PDB entry 1IBW | X-ray diffraction, 3.20 A resolution | chains C and D of the 6 polymer chains in the assembly

[Chain C]
Molecule: Histidine decarboxylase beta chain
Source organism: Lactobacillus sp. 30A
Notes: EC 4.1.1.22; fragment: beta chain (residues 1-81)
UniProt: P00862 (DCHS_LACS3); residues 1-81 here correspond to UniProt positions 2-82 (UniProt number = residue number + 1)
Chain sequence (81 residues; each row starts with the number of its first residue):
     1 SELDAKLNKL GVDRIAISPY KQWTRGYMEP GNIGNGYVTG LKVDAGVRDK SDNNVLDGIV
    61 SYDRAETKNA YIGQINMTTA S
Differences from the reference sequence: engineered mutation Asn-53 (Asp54 in P00862), Asn-54 (Asp55 in P00862)
Curated features (UniProtKB/Swiss-Prot):
  - binding site (substrate): Asp-63, Ser-81
  - site: Ser-81 (Cleavage (non-hydrolytic))
Ligand contacts: histidine-methyl-ester (PVH): Ile-59, Tyr-62, Asp-63, Glu-66
What the authors report for this chain:
  - binding site for histidine-methyl-ester: Ile-59, Asp-63
  - mutagenesis - I59A: abolished catalytic activity (citing earlier work)

[Chain D]
Molecule: Histidine decarboxylase alpha chain
Source organism: Lactobacillus sp. 30A
Notes: fragment: alpha chain (residues 82-310)
UniProt: P00862 (DCHS_LACS3); residues 82-310 here correspond to UniProt positions 83-311 (UniProt number = residue number + 1)
Chain sequence (229 residues; row label = number of the first residue in the row):
    82 XFTGVQGRVI GYDILRSPEV DKAKPLFTET QWDGSELPIY DAKPLQDALV EYFGTEQDRR
   142 HYPAPGSFIV CANKGVTAER PKNDADMKPG QGYGVWSAIA ISFAKDPTKD SSMFVEDAGV
   202 WETPNEDELL EYLEGRRKAM AKSIAECGQD AHASFESSWI GFAYTMMEPG QIGNAITVAP
   262 YVSLPIDSIP GGSILTPDKD MEIMENLTMP EWLEKMGYKS LSANNALKY
Differences from the reference sequence: conflict PYR_82 (Ser83 in P00862)
Modified / non-standard residues: PYR (pyruvic acid) at position 82
Curated features (UniProtKB/Swiss-Prot):
  - active site: Glu-197 (Proton donor)
Glycans and other covalent adducts: histidine-methyl-ester (PVH) linked to PYR_82
Ligand contacts: histidine-methyl-ester (PVH): Phe-83, Ala-153, Asn-154, Lys-155, Phe-195, Val-196, Glu-197
What the authors report for this chain:
  - binding site for histidine-methyl-ester: Phe-195, Glu-197
  - catalytic residues: Glu-197 (citing earlier work)

[Interface between chain C and chain D]
Pairs across the interface - 165 pairs, chain C then chain D:
  Ser-1(C) with Glu-286(D), hydrogen bond (backbone-side chain)
  Leu-3(C) with Thr-189(D)
  Asp-4(C) with Arg-89(D), salt bridge; Glu-286(D)
  Val-12(C) with Val-86(D)
  Arg-14(C) with Val-86(D); Gln-87(D); Gly-88(D), hydrogen bond (side chain-backbone); Arg-89(D), hydrogen bond (backbone-side chain); Met-282(D); Glu-286(D), salt bridge
  Ile-15(C) with Pro-278(D), hydrophobic; Asp-279(D); Met-282(D), hydrophobic
  Ala-16(C) with Val-263(D); Ser-264(D); Leu-265(D), hydrogen bond (backbone-backbone); Met-282(D)
  Ile-17(C) with Ser-264(D); Leu-265(D); Ile-267(D), hydrophobic; Met-282(D), hydrophobic
  Ser-18(C) with Ser-264(D); Leu-265(D), hydrogen bond (backbone-backbone); Pro-266(D); Ile-267(D)
  Tyr-20(C) with Ala-145(D), hydrophobic; Pro-266(D)
  Lys-21(C) with Asp-268(D)
  Gln-22(C) with Arg-141(D), hydrogen bond (side chain-backbone); His-142(D), hydrogen bond (backbone-side chain); Pro-266(D); Asp-268(D), hydrogen bond (backbone-side chain)
  Trp-23(C) with Tyr-143(D), hydrogen bond; Ala-145(D); Pro-146(D); Pro-266(D)
  Thr-24(C) with Tyr-133(D); His-142(D), hydrogen bond (side chain-backbone); Tyr-143(D), hydrogen bond (side chain-backbone); Pro-144(D); Ala-145(D), hydrogen bond (backbone-backbone); Ser-264(D); Pro-266(D)
  Arg-25(C) with Ile-150(D); Tyr-262(D); Val-263(D); Ser-264(D), hydrogen bond (backbone-backbone)
  Gly-26(C) with Phe-149(D); Ile-150(D); Tyr-262(D)
  Tyr-27(C) with Gln-87(D), hydrogen bond; Tyr-262(D), hydrogen bond (backbone-backbone)
  Glu-29(C) with Ser-148(D); Phe-149(D), hydrogen bond (side chain-backbone)
  Asn-32(C) with Ser-264(D), hydrogen bond
  Ile-33(C) with Ile-275(D), hydrophobic
  Asn-35(C) with Gln-87(D), hydrogen bond (backbone-side chain)
  Gly-36(C) with Gln-87(D)
  Tyr-37(C) with Thr-84(D); Gly-85(D), hydrogen bond (side chain-backbone); Gln-87(D), hydrogen bond (backbone-backbone); Gly-88(D); Arg-89(D), hydrogen bond (backbone-backbone); Tyr-262(D), hydrophobic; Val-263(D)
  Val-38(C) with Arg-89(D); Ile-91(D), hydrophobic; Ile-95(D), hydrophobic; Pro-261(D); Tyr-262(D); Val-263(D), hydrogen bond (backbone-backbone); Leu-265(D), hydrophobic
  Thr-39(C) with Thr-84(D); Arg-89(D), hydrogen bond (backbone-backbone); Val-90(D); Ile-91(D), hydrogen bond (backbone-backbone); Phe-195(D); Ala-260(D); Pro-261(D), hydrogen bond (side chain-backbone); Tyr-262(D)
  Gly-40(C) with Val-259(D); Ala-260(D); Pro-261(D), hydrogen bond (backbone-backbone)
  Leu-41(C) with Ala-123(D), hydrophobic; Leu-126(D), hydrophobic; Gln-127(D); Leu-130(D); Ile-180(D), hydrophobic; Ile-182(D), hydrophobic; Phe-195(D), hydrophobic; Val-259(D)
  Lys-42(C) with Ile-257(D); Thr-258(D); Val-259(D), hydrogen bond (backbone-backbone)
  Val-43(C) with Gln-127(D); Ile-180(D), hydrophobic; Phe-243(D); Ala-244(D); Ile-257(D); Thr-258(D); Tyr-310(D)
  Asp-44(C) with Ser-178(D); Ala-244(D); Ala-256(D); Ile-257(D), hydrogen bond (backbone-backbone); Tyr-310(D)
  Ala-45(C) with Thr-246(D); Asn-255(D); Ala-256(D), hydrophobic
  Gly-46(C) with Ile-253(D); Gly-254(D); Asn-255(D), hydrogen bond (backbone-backbone)
  Val-47(C) with Met-248(D), hydrophobic; Gln-252(D); Ile-253(D); Gly-254(D)
  Arg-48(C) with Gln-252(D); Ile-253(D), hydrogen bond (backbone-backbone)
  Asp-49(C) with Gly-251(D); Gln-252(D), hydrogen bond
  Lys-50(C) with Glu-160(D); Gly-251(D), hydrogen bond (backbone-backbone)
  Asp-57(C) with Ile-253(D)
  Gly-58(C) with Asn-255(D), hydrogen bond (backbone-side chain)
  Ser-61(C) with Asn-255(D), hydrogen bond
  Tyr-62(C) with Asn-255(D)
  Ala-65(C) with Ile-257(D), hydrophobic
  Lys-68(C) with Tyr-310(D), hydrogen bond (side chain-backbone)
  Asn-69(C) with Gly-135(D); Thr-136(D); Lys-309(D), hydrogen bond (side chain-backbone); Tyr-310(D)
  Ala-70(C) with Gly-135(D)
  Tyr-71(C) with Phe-134(D); Gly-135(D), hydrogen bond (backbone-backbone); Thr-136(D); Glu-137(D); Arg-140(D), hydrogen bond; Tyr-143(D), hydrophobic; Pro-144(D)
  Ile-72(C) with Phe-134(D), hydrophobic
  Gln-74(C) with Pro-146(D); Gly-147(D), hydrogen bond (backbone-backbone)
  Ile-75(C) with Pro-144(D), hydrophobic; Ala-145(D); Ser-148(D); Ile-150(D), hydrophobic
  Asn-76(C) with Gly-147(D), hydrogen bond (side chain-backbone); Ser-148(D), hydrogen bond (backbone-backbone); Phe-149(D); Ile-150(D), hydrogen bond (backbone-backbone)
  Met-77(C) with Ile-150(D); Cys-152(D), hydrophobic; Asn-154(D), hydrogen bond
  Thr-78(C) with Ile-150(D), hydrogen bond (backbone-backbone); Val-151(D); Cys-152(D), hydrogen bond (backbone-backbone); Asn-154(D)
  Thr-79(C) with Cys-152(D); Asn-154(D)
  Ala-80(C) with Cys-152(D), hydrogen bond (backbone-backbone); Ala-153(D); Asn-154(D)
  Ser-81(C) with PYR_82(D)
Other interface residues (no listed pair), chain C (58 interface residues in all): Leu-7, Asp-13, Glu-66, Thr-67
Other interface residues (no listed pair), chain D (77 interface residues in all): Phe-83, Val-131, Lys-155, Ala-179, Pro-188, Asp-281, Glu-283, Leu-308

[Overview]
The interface between chain C and chain D involves 58 residues on one side and 77 on the other, with 46
hydrogen bonds and 2 salt bridges. Polar pairs include Asp-4(C)/Arg-89(D), Arg-14(C)/Glu-286(D) and
Ser-1(C)/Glu-286(D). Chain C binds histidine-methyl-ester. Covalently linked histidine-methyl-ester: at
PYR_82(D). From the paper: the catalytic residue Glu-197(D); I59A of chain C abolishes catalytic activity.
Here chain C is Histidine decarboxylase beta chain and chain D is Histidine decarboxylase alpha chain, both
from Lactobacillus sp. 30A. Entry 1IBW (Structure of the D53,54N mutant of histidine decarboxylase bound with
histidine methyl ester at 25 C) was determined by X-ray diffraction together with 1IBT, 1IBU and 1IBV from the
same study.
